PDB entry 3M13 | X-ray diffraction, 2.10 A resolution | chain A

[Chain A]
Protein: Monomeric sarcosine oxidase
Organism: Bacillus sp
Notes: EC 1.5.3.1
UniProt: P40859 (MSOX_BACB0); residues 1-381 here correspond to UniProt positions 2-382 (UniProt number = residue number + 1)
Amino-acid sequence (389 residues; each row starts with the number of its first residue):
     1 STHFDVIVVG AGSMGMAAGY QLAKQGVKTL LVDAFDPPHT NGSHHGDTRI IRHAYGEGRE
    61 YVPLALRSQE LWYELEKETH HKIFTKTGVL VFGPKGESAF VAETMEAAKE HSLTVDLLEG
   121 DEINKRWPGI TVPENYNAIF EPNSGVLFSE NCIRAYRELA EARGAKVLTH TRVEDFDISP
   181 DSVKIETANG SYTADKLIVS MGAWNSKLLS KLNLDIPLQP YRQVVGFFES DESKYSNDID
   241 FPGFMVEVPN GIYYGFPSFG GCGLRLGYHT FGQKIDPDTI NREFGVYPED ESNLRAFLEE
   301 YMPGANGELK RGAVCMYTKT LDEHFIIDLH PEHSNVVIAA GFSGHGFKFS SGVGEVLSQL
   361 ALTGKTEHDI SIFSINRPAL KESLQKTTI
Unresolved in the structure: 382-389
Sequence notes: engineered mutation Arg-265 (Lys266 in P40859)
Curated features (UniProtKB/Swiss-Prot):
  - modified residue: Cys-315 (S-8alpha-FAD cysteine)
Small-molecule neighbours: FAD (flavin-adenine dinucleotide): Val-9, Gly-10, Ala-11, Gly-12, Ser-13, Met-14, Gly-15, Val-32, Asp-33, Ala-34, Phe-35, Pro-37, His-39, Gly-42, Ser-43, His-44, Arg-49, Ile-50, Thr-171, Arg-172, Val-173, Ser-200, Met-201, Gly-202, Trp-204, Leu-208, Gln-223, Val-225, Tyr-254, Phe-256, Cys-315, Met-316, Tyr-317, Phe-342, Gly-344, His-345, Gly-346, Phe-347, Lys-348

[Summary]
Chain A binds flavin-adenine dinucleotide.
Chain A is Monomeric sarcosine oxidase (Bacillus sp); the structure, Crystal Structure of the Lys265Arg
PEG-crystallized mutant of monomeric sarcosine oxidase, was determined by X-ray diffraction (same publication
as 3M0O and 3M12).
